PDB entry 2R0F | X-ray diffraction, 2.00 A resolution | chains A and B

== Chain A (and B) ==
Name: CGL3 lectin
From: Coprinus cinereus
Notes: chain B of this document is another copy of the same molecule, construct and numbering; everything in this record applies to it too
UniProt: Q206Z5 (Q206Z5_COPCI); residue numbers follow UniProt; this construct covers 1-164
Sequence (164 residues; numbered 1 to 164; the number before each row is that of its first residue):
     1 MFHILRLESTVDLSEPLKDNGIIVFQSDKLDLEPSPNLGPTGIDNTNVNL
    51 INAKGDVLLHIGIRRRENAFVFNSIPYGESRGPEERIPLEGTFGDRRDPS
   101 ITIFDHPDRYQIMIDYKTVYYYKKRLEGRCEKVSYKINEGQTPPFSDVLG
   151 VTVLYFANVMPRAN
Unresolved in the structure: 164
Swiss-Prot annotation at these positions:
  - binding site (a carbohydrate): Asn-45, Arg-64, Asn-73, Arg-81, Glu-84, Asn-138
  - mutagenesis: Ile-43 (I43A: Abolishes chitooligosaccharide binding; when associated with A-45), Asn-45 (N45A: Abolishes chitooligosaccharide binding; when associated with A-43), Arg-81 (R81A: Alters binding specificity, leading to lactose binding and reduced affinity for chitooligosaccharide ...), Asn-138 (N138A: Abolishes chitooligosaccharide binding)
Reported in the primary citation:
  - mutagenesis - I43A/N45A, N138A: abolished binding to chitooligosaccharide
  - mutagenesis - R81A: decreased binding to chitotriose
  - mutagenesis - R81W: abolished binding to chitooligosaccharides
  - mutagenesis - R81W: increased binding to lactose
  - specificity-determining residues: Arg-81

== How chain A and chain B interact ==
Pairs across the interface (31):
  Asn-20(A) with Gln-111(B); Thr-118(B), hydrogen bond; Tyr-121(B), hydrogen bond
  Arg-96(A) with Pro-161(B), hydrogen bond (side chain-backbone); Arg-162(B); Ala-163(B)
  Phe-104(A) with Phe-104(B), hydrophobic; Phe-156(B), hydrophobic
  His-106(A) with His-106(B); Gln-111(B); Tyr-121(B), hydrogen bond
  Pro-107(A) with Tyr-121(B)
  Asp-108(A) with Arg-109(B), salt bridge
  Arg-109(A) with Asp-108(B), salt bridge; Arg-109(B)
  Gln-111(A) with Asn-20(B); Phe-104(B); His-106(B)
  Met-113(A) with Phe-156(B), hydrophobic
  Tyr-116(A) with Phe-156(B), hydrophobic; Met-160(B)
  Thr-118(A) with Asn-20(B), hydrogen bond
  Tyr-121(A) with Asn-20(B), hydrogen bond; His-106(B), hydrogen bond; Pro-107(B)
  Phe-156(A) with Met-113(B), hydrophobic
  Ala-157(A) with Tyr-116(B), hydrophobic
  Val-159(A) with Met-160(B), hydrophobic
  Met-160(A) with Tyr-116(B)
  Pro-161(A) with Arg-96(B)
  Arg-162(A) with Arg-96(B)
Also at the interface, not in a pair above, chain A (21 interface residues in all): Ile-22, Thr-102, Leu-154
Also at the interface, not in a pair above, chain B (20 interface residues in all): Ile-22, Thr-102, Ala-157

== Overview ==
The interface between chain A and chain B involves 21 residues on one side and 20 on the other; the contacts
include 7 hydrogen bonds and 2 salt bridges. Among the polar pairs are Asp-108(A)/Arg-109(B),
Asn-20(A)/Thr-118(B) and Asn-20(A)/Tyr-121(B). From the paper: I43A/N45A and N138A of chain A abolish binding
to chitooligosaccharide; the specificity determinant Arg-81(A); 4 substitutions were tested in all.
Chain A and chain B are both CGL3 lectin (Coprinus cinereus); the structure, Ligand free structure of fungal
lectin CGL3, was determined by X-ray diffraction, deposited together with 2R0H.
